PDB entry 5L66 | X-ray diffraction, 2.80 A resolution | chains I and Y of the 28 polymer chains in the assembly

Chain I:
Protein: Proteasome subunit beta type-3
Organism: Saccharomyces cerevisiae (strain ATCC 204508 / S288c)
Notes: EC 3.4.25.1
UniProt: P25451 (PSB3_YEAST); residues 0-204 here correspond to UniProt positions 1-205 (UniProt number = residue number + 1)
Amino-acid sequence (205 residues; each row starts with the number of its first residue; numbering starts at 0):
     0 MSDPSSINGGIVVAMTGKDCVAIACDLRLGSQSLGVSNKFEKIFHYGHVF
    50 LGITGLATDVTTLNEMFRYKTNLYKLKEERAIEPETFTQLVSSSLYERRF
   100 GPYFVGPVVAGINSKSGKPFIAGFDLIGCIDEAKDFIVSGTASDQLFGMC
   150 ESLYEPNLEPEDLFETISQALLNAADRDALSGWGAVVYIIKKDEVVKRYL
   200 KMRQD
Unresolved in the structure: 0
Metal / ion sites: Mg2+: D204 (shared with A164(Y), D167(Y), S170(Y) of chain Y)
UniProt features mapped onto this chain:
  - modified residue: S30 (Phosphoserine)
  - cross-link: K69 (Glycyl lysine isopeptide (Lys-Gly) (interchain with G-Cter in ubiquitin))

Chain Y:
Protein: Proteasome subunit beta type-8, Proteasome subunit beta type-5
Organism: Mus musculus
Notes: EC 3.4.25.1
UniProt: chimeric construct of P28063, P30656: residues 1-138 from P28063 (PSB8_MOUSE) positions 73-210 (UniProt number = residue number + 72); residues 139-211 from P30656 positions 215-287 (UniProt number = residue number + 76)
Amino-acid sequence (211 residues; row label = number of the first residue in the row):
     1 TTTLAFKFQHGVIVAVDSRATAGSYISSLRMNKVIEINPYLLGTMSGCAA
    51 DCQYWERLLAKECRLYYLRNGERISVSAASKLLSNMMLQYRGMGLSMGSM
   101 ICGWDKKGPGLYYVDDNGTRLSGQMFSTGSGNTYAYGVLDSNYKWDLSVE
   151 DALYLGKRSILAAAHRDAYSGGSVNLYHVTEDGWIYHGNHDVGELFWKVK
   201 EEEGSFNNVIG
Covalently attached groups: bortezomib (BO2) linked to T1
Metal / ion sites: Mg2+: A164, D167, S170 (shared with D204(I) of chain I)
Residues lining bound ligands: bortezomib (BO2; N-[(1R)-1-(dihydroxyboryl)-3-methylbutyl]-N-(pyrazin-2-ylcarbonyl)-L-phenylalaninamide): R19, A20, T21, A22, S27, M31, K33, M45, S46, G47, C48, A49, S130, Y169
From the paper describing this entry:
  - binding site for bortezomib: T1
  - catalytic residues: T1 (citing earlier work)

Interface between chain I and chain Y:
Residue-residue contacts - 43 pairs, chain I then chain Y:
  R27(I) with A168(Y)
  S32(I) with R166(Y); D167(Y); A168(Y), hydrogen bond (backbone-backbone); Y169(Y)
  L33(I) with Y134(Y)
  G34(I) with R166(Y), hydrogen bond (backbone-side chain)
  V35(I) with R166(Y)
  N37(I) with N208(Y); V209(Y)
  K38(I) with N208(Y), hydrogen bond (side chain-backbone); I210(Y)
  Q144(I) with Y25(Y)
  D175(I) with I26(Y); L29(Y)
  R176(I) with Y25(Y); I26(Y), hydrogen bond (side chain-backbone); S27(Y), hydrogen bond (side chain-backbone); S28(Y); L29(Y)
  D177(I) with S24(Y); I26(Y)
  A178(I) with S24(Y), hydrogen bond (backbone-backbone); I26(Y); A168(Y)
  W182(I) with H165(Y), hydrogen bond (side chain-backbone); R166(Y)
  K200(I) with W197(Y); G211(Y)
  M201(I) with W197(Y)
  R202(I) with G172(Y), hydrogen bond (side chain-backbone); D191(Y), salt bridge; G193(Y)
  Q203(I) with H165(Y), hydrogen bond (backbone-side chain); F196(Y); W197(Y); V209(Y)
  D204(I) with R19(Y), salt bridge; A164(Y); S170(Y); G171(Y); G172(Y), hydrogen bond (side chain-backbone); V192(Y)
Other interface residues (no listed pair), chain I (20 interface residues in all): Q31, L179

Summary:
20 residues of chain I face 26 of chain Y across their interface, with 10 hydrogen bonds and 2 salt bridges.
Polar pairs include R202(I)-D191(Y), D204(I)-R19(Y) and G34(I)-R166(Y). Bortezomib is covalently linked to
T1(Y). D204(I), A164(Y), D167(Y) and S170(Y) coordinate Mg2+. From the paper: the catalytic residue T1(Y); a
binding site for bortezomib at T1(Y).
Here chain I is Proteasome subunit beta type-3 (Saccharomyces cerevisiae (strain ATCC 204508 / S288c)) and
chain Y is Proteasome subunit beta type-8, Proteasome subunit beta type-5 (Mus musculus). Entry 5L66 (Yeast
20S proteasome with mouse beta5i (1-138) and mouse beta6 (97-111; 118-133) in complex with bortezomib) was
determined by X-ray diffraction, deposited together with 5L52, 5L54, 5L55, 5L5A, 5L5B, 5L5D and 30 further
entries.
